Entry 3D1A (X-ray diffraction, 2.61 A resolution); this record covers chains A and C of the 4 polymer chains in the assembly.

Chain A (and C):
Protein: Hemoglobin subunit alpha-1/2
From: Capra hircus
Notes: chain C of this document is another copy of the same molecule, construct and numbering; everything in this record applies to it too
UniProt: P68238 (HBA_CAPHI); residues 0-141 here correspond to UniProt positions 1-142 (UniProt number = residue number + 1)
Chain sequence (142 residues; numbered 0 to 141; the number before each row is that of its first residue; numbering starts at 0):
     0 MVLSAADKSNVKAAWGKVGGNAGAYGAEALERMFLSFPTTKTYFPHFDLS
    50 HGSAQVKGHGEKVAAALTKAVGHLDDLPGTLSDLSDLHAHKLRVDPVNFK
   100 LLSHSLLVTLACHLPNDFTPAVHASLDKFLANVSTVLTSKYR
Not modelled in the structure: 0
Residues lining bound ligands: heme (HEM): Met32, Thr39, Tyr42, Phe43, His45, Phe46, His58, Lys61, Val62, Ala65, Leu66, Leu83, Leu86, His87, Leu91, Val93, Asn97, Phe98, Leu101, Val132, Leu136

Chain A / chain C interface:
Residue-residue contacts (7):
  Val1(A) - Arg141(C)
  Leu2(A) - Arg141(C)  hydrogen bond (backbone-backbone)
  Lys127(A) - Arg141(C)  hydrogen bond (side chain-backbone)
  Asn131(A) - Arg141(C)
  Thr134(A) - Arg141(C)  hydrogen bond
  Ser138(A) - Val1(C)
  Arg141(A) - Lys127(C)
Other interface residues (no listed pair), chain A (9 interface residues in all): Ala130, Tyr140
Other interface residues (no listed pair), chain C (4 interface residues in all): Tyr140

Summary:
The interface between chain A and chain C involves 9 residues on one side and 4 on the other, with 3 hydrogen
bonds. Among the polar pairs are Lys127(A)-Arg141(C), Thr134(A)-Arg141(C) and Leu2(A)-Arg141(C). Ligands of
chain A: heme.
Both chains are Hemoglobin subunit alpha-1/2 (Capra hircus). Entry 3D1A (Crystal Structure Determination of
Goat Hemoglobin at 2.61 Angstrom Resolution) was determined by X-ray diffraction.
